9B6O - chains C and F of the 8 polymer chains in the assembly; structure by electron microscopy, 2.61 A resolution.

[Chain C (and F)]
Molecule: Capsid protein VP1
Source organism: Adeno-associated virus
Notes: chain F of this document is another copy of the same molecule, construct and numbering; everything in this record applies to it too
UniProtKB: Q6JC22 (Q6JC22_9VIRU); residue numbers follow UniProt; this construct covers 203-736
Amino-acid sequence (534 residues; each row starts with the number of its first residue):
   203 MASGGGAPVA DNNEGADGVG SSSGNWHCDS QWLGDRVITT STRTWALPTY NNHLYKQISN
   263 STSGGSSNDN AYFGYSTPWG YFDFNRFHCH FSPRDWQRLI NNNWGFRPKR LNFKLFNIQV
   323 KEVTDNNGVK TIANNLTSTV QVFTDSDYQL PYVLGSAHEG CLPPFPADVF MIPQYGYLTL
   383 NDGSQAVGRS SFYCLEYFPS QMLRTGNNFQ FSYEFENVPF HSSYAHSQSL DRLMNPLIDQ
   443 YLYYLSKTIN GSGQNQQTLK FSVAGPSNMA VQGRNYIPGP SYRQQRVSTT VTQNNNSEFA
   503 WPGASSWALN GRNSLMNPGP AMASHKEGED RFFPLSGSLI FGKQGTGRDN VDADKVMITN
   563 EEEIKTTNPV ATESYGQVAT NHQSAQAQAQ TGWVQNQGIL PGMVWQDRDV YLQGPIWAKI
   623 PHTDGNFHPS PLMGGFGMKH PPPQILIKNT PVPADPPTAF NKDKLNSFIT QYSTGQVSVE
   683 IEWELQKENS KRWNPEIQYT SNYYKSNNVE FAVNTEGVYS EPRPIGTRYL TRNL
Disordered / not traced: 203-218
Reported in the primary citation:
  - mutagenesis - Q588R: abolished binding to Fab1-1

[Chain C / chain F interface]
Contacting residue pairs (72; chain C residue first):
  Asp231(C) with Lys693(F)
  Ser294(C) with Trp695(F)
  Pro295(C) with Trp695(F); Pro697(F)
  Arg296(C) with Glu690(F), salt bridge; Arg694(F); Trp695(F), hydrogen bond (backbone-backbone); Asn696(F); Glu698(F), salt bridge; Leu732(F)
  Gln299(C) with Pro697(F); Glu698(F), hydrogen bond (side chain-backbone); Gln700(F)
  Arg300(C) with Glu690(F), salt bridge; Ser692(F)
  Asn303(C) with Gln700(F)
  Asn304(C) with Asn304(F), hydrogen bond
  Pro366(C) with Trp695(F)
  Pro368(C) with Trp695(F)
  Glu529(C) with Tyr705(F), hydrogen bond
  Lys567(C) with Tyr705(F), hydrogen bond
  Glu690(C) with Arg296(F), salt bridge; Arg300(F), salt bridge
  Ser692(C) with Arg300(F)
  Lys693(C) with Asp231(F)
  Arg694(C) with Arg296(F)
  Trp695(C) with Ser294(F); Pro295(F); Arg296(F), hydrogen bond (backbone-backbone); Pro366(F); Pro368(F); Phe713(F); Tyr721(F), hydrogen bond
  Asn696(C) with Arg296(F); Val711(F); Glu712(F); Phe713(F)
  Pro697(C) with Pro295(F); Gln299(F); Tyr701(F), hydrophobic; Ser703(F), hydrogen bond (backbone-side chain); Phe713(F)
  Glu698(C) with Arg296(F), salt bridge; Gln299(F), hydrogen bond (backbone-side chain); Thr702(F); Ser703(F), hydrogen bond (backbone-backbone)
  Ile699(C) with Thr702(F); Ser703(F); Tyr705(F), hydrophobic
  Gln700(C) with Gln299(F); Asn303(F); Tyr701(F); Thr702(F), hydrogen bond (backbone-side chain)
  Tyr701(C) with Pro697(F), hydrophobic; Gln700(F)
  Thr702(C) with Glu698(F); Ile699(F); Gln700(F), hydrogen bond (side chain-backbone); Thr702(F)
  Ser703(C) with Pro697(F), hydrogen bond (side chain-backbone); Glu698(F), hydrogen bond (backbone-backbone); Ile699(F)
  Tyr705(C) with Glu529(F), hydrogen bond; Lys567(F), hydrogen bond; Ile699(F), hydrophobic
  Val711(C) with Asn696(F)
  Glu712(C) with Asn696(F)
  Phe713(C) with Trp695(F); Asn696(F); Pro697(F)
  Tyr721(C) with Trp695(F), hydrogen bond
  Leu732(C) with Arg296(F)
Also at the interface, not in a pair above, chain C (34 interface residues in all): Cys230, Phe367, Glu564
Also at the interface, not in a pair above, chain F (34 interface residues in all): Cys230, Phe367, Glu564

[Overview]
Chain C and chain F each contribute 34 residues to their interface; the contacts include 17 hydrogen bonds and
6 salt bridges. Among the polar pairs are Arg296(C)-Glu690(F), Arg296(C)-Glu698(F) and Arg300(C)-Glu690(F).
The paper reports that Q588R of chain C abolishes binding to Fab1-1.
Chain C and chain F are both Capsid protein VP1 (Adeno-associated virus); the structure, Fab1-2 in complex
with the capsid of Adeno-associated virus type 9, was determined by electron microscopy (same publication as
9B6N, 9B6Q, 9B6R, 9B6S, 9B6T, 9B7K and 9 further entries).
